6HHT - chains W1 and R1 of the 75 polymer chains in the assembly; structure by electron microscopy, 4.05 A resolution (low resolution: residue-level contacts below are approximate; hydrogen-bond / salt-bridge calls are withheld).

== Chain W1 ==
Protein: Echovirus 18 capsid protein 2
Source organism: Echovirus E18
UniProtKB: Q8V635 (Q8V635_9ENTO); residues 2001-2260 here correspond to UniProt positions 70-329 (UniProt number = residue number - 1931)
Amino-acid sequence (260 residues; row label = number of the first residue in the row):
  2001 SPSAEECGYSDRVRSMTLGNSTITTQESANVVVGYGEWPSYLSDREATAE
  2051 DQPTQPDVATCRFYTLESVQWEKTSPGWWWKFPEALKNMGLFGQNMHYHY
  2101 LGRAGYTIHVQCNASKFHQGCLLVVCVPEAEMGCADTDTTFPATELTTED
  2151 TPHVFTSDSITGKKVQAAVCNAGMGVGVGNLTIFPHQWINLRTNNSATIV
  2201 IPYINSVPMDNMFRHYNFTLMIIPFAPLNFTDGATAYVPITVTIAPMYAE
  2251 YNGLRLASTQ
Disordered / not traced: 2001-2012, 2027-2029, 2044-2047, 2258-2260

== Chain R1 ==
Protein: Echovirus 18 capsid protein 3
Source organism: Echovirus E18
UniProtKB: Q8V635 (Q8V635_9ENTO); residues 3001-3239 here correspond to UniProt positions 330-568 (UniProt number = residue number - 2671)
Amino-acid sequence (239 residues; row label = number of the first residue in the row):
  3001 GVPVLNTPGSNQFLTSDDYQSPSAMPQFDETPEMHIPGEVRNLMEIAEVD
  3051 SVVPVNNVTGKTKSMDAYQIPVGTGNTDKTKPIFSFQMDPGYSSVLKRTL
  3101 LGEMLNYYAHWSGSVKLTFLFCGSAMATGKLLISYSPPGASVPTSRKDAM
  3151 LGTHIVWDIGLQSSCVLCVPWISQSHYRMVQQDPYTSAGYITCWYQTNIV
  3201 VPPGAPTSCDVLCFASACNDFSVRLLRDTPFMAQPGKLQ
Disordered / not traced: 3074-3077, 3176-3186, 3234-3239
Disulfides: Cys3168-Cys3218

== Chain W1 / chain R1 interface ==
Contacting residue pairs - 17 pairs, chain W1 then chain R1:
  Glu2050(W1) - Pro3170(R1)
  Glu2050(W1) - Trp3171(R1)
  Asp2051(W1) - Trp3171(R1)
  Gln2052(W1) - Pro3170(R1)
  Gln2052(W1) - Trp3171(R1)
  Tyr2100(W1) - Pro3138(R1)
  Tyr2100(W1) - Gly3139(R1)
  Leu2101(W1) - Trp3171(R1)
  Asn2252(W1) - Trp3171(R1)
  Gly2253(W1) - Trp3171(R1)
  Leu2254(W1) - Pro3137(R1)
  Leu2254(W1) - Thr3153(R1)
  Arg2255(W1) - Pro3170(R1)
  Leu2256(W1) - Tyr3135(R1)
  Leu2256(W1) - Thr3153(R1)
  Leu2256(W1) - Cys3168(R1)
  Ala2257(W1) - Cys3168(R1)
Other interface residues (no listed pair), chain W1 (13 interface residues in all): Ala2049, Met2209
Other interface residues (no listed pair), chain R1 (12 interface residues in all): Gly3113, Ser3114, Leu3167, Val3169

== In short ==
13 residues of chain W1 face 12 of chain R1 across their interface.
Chain W1 is Echovirus 18 capsid protein 2 and chain R1 is Echovirus 18 capsid protein 3, both from Echovirus
E18; the structure, Echovirus 18 Open particle without two pentamers, was determined by electron microscopy
(same publication as 6HBG, 6HBH, 6HBJ, 6HBK and 6HBL).
